Entry 2WYW (X-ray diffraction, 1.90 A resolution); this record covers chains B and C of the 4 polymer chains in the assembly.

[Chain B (and C)]
Name: Enoyl-[acyl carrier protein] reductase
Organism: Thermus thermophilus
Notes: EC 1.3.1.10; chain C of this document is another copy of the same molecule, construct and numbering; everything in this record applies to it too
Reference sequence: Q5SLI9 (Q5SLI9_THET8); numbering as in UniProt (aligned over 1-261)
Sequence (261 residues; row label = number of the first residue in the row):
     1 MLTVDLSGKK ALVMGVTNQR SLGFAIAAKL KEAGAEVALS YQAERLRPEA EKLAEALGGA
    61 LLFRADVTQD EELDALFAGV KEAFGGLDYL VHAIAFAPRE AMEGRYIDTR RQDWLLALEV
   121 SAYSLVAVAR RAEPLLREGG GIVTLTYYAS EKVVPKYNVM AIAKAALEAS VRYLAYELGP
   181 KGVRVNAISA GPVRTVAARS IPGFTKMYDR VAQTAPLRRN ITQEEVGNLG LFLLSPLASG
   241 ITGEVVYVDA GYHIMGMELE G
Disordered / not traced: 259-261
Ligand contacts:
  - NAD (nicotinamide-adenine-dinucleotide): Gly-15, Val-16, Thr-17, Ser-21, Leu-22, Gly-23, Gln-42, Leu-46, Ala-65, Asp-66, Val-67, Thr-68, Ala-93, Ile-94, Ala-95, Phe-96, Val-120, Leu-145, Thr-146, Tyr-147, Tyr-157, Lys-164, Ala-190, Gly-191, Pro-192, Val-193, Thr-195, Val-196, Ala-197, Phe-204
  - triclosan (TCL): Ala-95, Phe-96, Ala-97, Met-102, Tyr-147, Tyr-157, Met-160, Lys-164, Pro-192, Ala-197, Ala-198, Ser-200, Ile-201, Phe-204, Met-207
What the authors report for this chain:
  - conformationally variable residues (order/disorder transition): Thr-195 to Gly-203, Val-196 to Met-207
  - binding site for triclosan: Tyr-157, Met-160, Ala-197, Ala-198, Ile-201

[Interface between chain B and chain C]
Pairs across the interface (79; chain B residue first):
  Met-1(B) / Thr-3(C)
  Met-1(B) / Val-4(C)
  Met-1(B) / Asp-5(C)
  Met-1(B) / Glu-32(C)  hydrogen bond (backbone-backbone)
  Met-1(B) / Ala-33(C)
  Leu-2(B) / Thr-3(C)
  Leu-2(B) / Val-4(C)  hydrogen bond (backbone-backbone)
  Leu-2(B) / Glu-32(C)
  Leu-2(B) / Ala-33(C)
  Leu-2(B) / Leu-231(C)  hydrophobic
  Thr-3(B) / Met-1(C)
  Thr-3(B) / Leu-2(C)
  Thr-3(B) / Thr-3(C)
  Val-4(B) / Met-1(C)
  Val-4(B) / Leu-2(C)  hydrogen bond (backbone-backbone)
  Asp-5(B) / Met-1(C)
  Glu-32(B) / Met-1(C)  hydrogen bond (backbone-backbone)
  Ala-33(B) / Met-1(C)  hydrogen bond (backbone-backbone)
  Ala-33(B) / Leu-2(C)
  Gly-34(B) / Met-1(C)
  Arg-172(B) / Ile-254(C)
  Ala-175(B) / Pro-216(C)
  Tyr-176(B) / Met-255(C)  hydrophobic
  Gly-179(B) / Pro-216(C)
  Gly-179(B) / Leu-217(C)
  Pro-180(B) / Pro-216(C)
  Arg-184(B) / Leu-217(C)
  Pro-216(B) / Ala-175(C)
  Pro-216(B) / Tyr-176(C)  hydrophobic
  Pro-216(B) / Gly-179(C)
  Pro-216(B) / Pro-180(C)
  Pro-216(B) / Thr-242(C)
  Leu-217(B) / Gly-179(C)
  Leu-217(B) / Ser-239(C)
  Leu-217(B) / Thr-242(C)
  Arg-218(B) / Tyr-176(C)
  Arg-218(B) / Pro-180(C)
  Arg-219(B) / Ser-239(C)  hydrogen bond (side chain-backbone)
  Ile-221(B) / Gly-240(C)
  Glu-225(B) / Ser-239(C)  hydrogen bond
  Glu-225(B) / Gly-240(C)  hydrogen bond (side chain-backbone)
  Asn-228(B) / Leu-237(C)
  Leu-229(B) / Phe-232(C)  hydrophobic
  Leu-229(B) / Ile-241(C)  hydrophobic
  Leu-231(B) / Leu-2(C)  hydrophobic
  Phe-232(B) / Leu-229(C)  hydrophobic
  Phe-232(B) / Phe-232(C)  hydrophobic
  Leu-237(B) / Asn-228(C)
  Ser-239(B) / Leu-217(C)
  Ser-239(B) / Arg-219(C)  hydrogen bond (backbone-side chain)
  Ser-239(B) / Glu-225(C)  hydrogen bond
  Gly-240(B) / Ile-221(C)
  Gly-240(B) / Glu-225(C)  hydrogen bond (backbone-side chain)
  Gly-240(B) / Val-248(C)
  Gly-240(B) / Asp-249(C)  hydrogen bond (backbone-backbone)
  Gly-240(B) / Ala-250(C)  hydrogen bond (backbone-backbone)
  Ile-241(B) / Tyr-247(C)
  Ile-241(B) / Val-248(C)  hydrophobic
  Thr-242(B) / Pro-216(C)
  Thr-242(B) / Ala-250(C)
  Thr-242(B) / Gly-251(C)
  Gly-243(B) / Ile-254(C)
  Glu-244(B) / Tyr-247(C)
  Glu-244(B) / His-253(C)  salt bridge
  Glu-244(B) / Ile-254(C)
  Tyr-247(B) / Ile-241(C)
  Tyr-247(B) / Glu-244(C)
  Val-248(B) / Gly-240(C)
  Asp-249(B) / Gly-240(C)  hydrogen bond (backbone-backbone)
  Asp-249(B) / Glu-244(C)
  Ala-250(B) / Gly-240(C)  hydrogen bond (backbone-backbone)
  Ala-250(B) / Thr-242(C)
  Gly-251(B) / Thr-242(C)
  His-253(B) / Glu-244(C)  salt bridge
  Ile-254(B) / Arg-172(C)
  Ile-254(B) / Gly-243(C)
  Ile-254(B) / Glu-244(C)
  Met-255(B) / Tyr-176(C)  hydrophobic
  Glu-258(B) / Tyr-176(C)
Interface residues without a listed pair, chain B (43 interface residues in all): Val-183, Pro-236, Val-246
Interface residues without a listed pair, chain C (41 interface residues in all): Gly-34, Val-183, Arg-184, Arg-218, Val-246

[Summary]
43 residues of chain B face 41 of chain C across their interface, with 15 hydrogen bonds and 2 salt bridges.
Polar contacts include Glu-244(B)/His-253(C), Arg-219(B)/Ser-239(C) and Glu-225(B)/Ser-239(C). Chain B binds
NAD and triclosan. The paper reports a binding site for triclosan at Tyr-157(B), Met-160(B) and Ala-197(B)
among others; conformational variability at Thr-195(B) and Val-196(B).
Chain B and chain C are both Enoyl-[acyl carrier protein] reductase (Thermus thermophilus); the structure,
High resolution structure of Thermus thermophilus enoyl-acyl carrier protein reductase NAD and triclosan-form,
was determined by X-ray diffraction, deposited together with 2WYU and 2WYV.
